5N1U - chain A; structure by X-ray diffraction, 2.98 A resolution.

[Chain A]
Protein: XEco2
Source organism: Xenopus laevis
UniProt: A8QZK6 (A8QZK6_XENLA); residues 523-702 here = UniProt positions 523-702
Amino-acid sequence (183 residues; row label = number of the first residue in the row):
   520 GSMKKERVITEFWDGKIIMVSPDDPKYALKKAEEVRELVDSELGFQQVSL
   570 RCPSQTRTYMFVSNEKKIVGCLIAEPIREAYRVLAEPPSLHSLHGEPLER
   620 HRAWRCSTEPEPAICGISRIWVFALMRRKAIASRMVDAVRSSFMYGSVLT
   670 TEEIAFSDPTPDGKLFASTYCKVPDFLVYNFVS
Not modelled in the structure: 520, 612-622, 702
Differences from the reference sequence: expression tag (520-522)
Small-molecule neighbours: coenzyme A (COA): Leu562, Ile639, Trp640, Val641, Arg646, Arg647, Lys648, Ala649, Ile650, Ala651, Ser652, Pro678, Thr679, Asp681, Gly682, Leu684, Phe685, Thr688
Reported in the primary citation:
  - disease-associated variants - W640G: abolished catalytic activity
  - contacts within the chain: Trp623-Phe700 (pi stacking)
  - catalytic residues: Glu594 (proposed by the authors, not directly observed)

[Summary]
Bound to chain A: coenzyme A. From the paper: the catalytic residue Glu594; W640G abolishes catalytic
activity.
Chain A is XEco2 (Xenopus laevis); the structure, Structure of xEco2 acetyltransferase domain, was determined
by X-ray diffraction, deposited together with 5N1W and 5N22.
